Entry 9ML3 (electron microscopy, 2.90 A resolution); this record covers chains D and H of the 7 polymer chains in the assembly.

[Chain D]
Protein: Major capsid protein L1
Organism: Human papillomavirus 16
Reference sequence: A0A451ER69 (A0A451ER69_HPV16); aligned to UniProt positions 35-488 over residues 35-488
Sequence (426 residues; numbered 34 to 488; 29 numbers in that range are skipped by the numbering (no residue carries them; nothing is unmodelled there); the number before each row is that of its first residue):
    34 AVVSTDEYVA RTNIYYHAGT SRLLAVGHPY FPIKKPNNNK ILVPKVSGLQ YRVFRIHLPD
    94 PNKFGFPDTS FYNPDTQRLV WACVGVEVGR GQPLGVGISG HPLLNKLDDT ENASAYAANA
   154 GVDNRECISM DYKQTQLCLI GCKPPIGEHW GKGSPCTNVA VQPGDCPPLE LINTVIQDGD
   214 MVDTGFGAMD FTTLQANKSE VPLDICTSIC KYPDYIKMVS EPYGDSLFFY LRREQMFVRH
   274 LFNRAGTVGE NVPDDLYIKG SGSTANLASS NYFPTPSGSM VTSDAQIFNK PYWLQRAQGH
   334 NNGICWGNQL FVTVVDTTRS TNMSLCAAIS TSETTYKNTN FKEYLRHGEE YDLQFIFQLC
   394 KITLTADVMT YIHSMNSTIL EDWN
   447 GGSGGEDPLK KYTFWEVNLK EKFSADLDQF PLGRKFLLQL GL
Not modelled in the structure: 70, 189-193, 447-451, 487-488
Construct notes: expression tag (34); conflict Gln195 (Asn in A0A451ER69), Gly447 (Phe418 in A0A451ER69), Ser449 (Pro424 in A0A451ER69), Leu486 (Ala in A0A451ER69)

[Chain H]
Protein: B25M05 Fab Heavy Chain
Organism: Homo sapiens
Notes: antibody fragment or engineered binder
Sequence (238 residues; each row starts with the number of its first residue; a row labelled like 82A-82C holds insertion residues (82A, then the next letters in order)):
     1 QVQLQQWGAG LLKPSETLSL TCAVNGGSFS IYYWSWIRQP PGKGLDWIGE INQSGSTNYN
    61 PSLKSRVTMS VDTSKSQFSL RM
82A-82C TSV
    83 TAADTAIYYC ARAPRIRW
100A-100J GSYRLKQTNF
   101 DSWGQGTLVT VSSRSTKGPS VFPLAPSSKS TSGGTAALGC LVKDYFPEPV TVSWNSGALT
   161 SGVHTFPAVL QSSGLYSLSS VVTVPSSSLG TQTYICNVNH KPSNTKVDKR VEPKSCDKTH
   221 HHHHH
Not modelled in the structure: 112-225

[Chain D / chain H interface]
Residue-residue contacts (16):
  Pro135(D) - Tyr100C(H)  hydrogen bond (backbone-side chain)
  Leu136(D) - Tyr100C(H)
  Ser147(D) - Trp100(H)
  Tyr149(D) - Ile98(H)  hydrophobic
  Tyr149(D) - Trp100(H)  hydrophobic
  Tyr149(D) - Lys100F(H)
  Tyr149(D) - Gln100G(H)  hydrogen bond
  Asn152(D) - Lys100F(H)  hydrogen bond
  Asp156(D) - Arg100D(H)
  Asn157(D) - Arg100D(H)
  Arg158(D) - Tyr100C(H)
  Arg158(D) - Arg100D(H)  hydrogen bond (backbone-side chain)
  Glu159(D) - Trp100(H)
  Glu159(D) - Gly100A(H)
  Glu159(D) - Arg100D(H)  salt bridge
  Cys160(D) - Tyr100C(H)
Interface residues without a listed pair, chain D (11 interface residues in all): Ala150
Interface residues without a listed pair, chain H (8 interface residues in all): Ser100B

[In short]
The interface between chain D and chain H involves 11 residues on one side and 8 on the other; the contacts
include 4 hydrogen bonds and 1 salt bridge. Among the polar pairs are Glu159(D)-Arg100D(H),
Pro135(D)-Tyr100C(H) and Tyr149(D)-Gln100G(H).
Chain D is Major capsid protein L1 (Human papillomavirus 16) and chain H is B25M05 Fab Heavy Chain (Homo
sapiens); the structure, B25M05 Fab bound to HPV16 L1 pentamer, was determined by electron microscopy,
deposited together with 9ML1.
